Entry 5KF3 (X-ray diffraction, 2.20 A resolution); this record covers chain A.

Chain A:
Name: Hemolysin
Source organism: Proteus mirabilis
UniProtKB: P16466 (HLYA_PROMI); numbering as in UniProt (aligned over 30-265)
Amino-acid sequence (242 residues; row label = number of the first residue in the row):
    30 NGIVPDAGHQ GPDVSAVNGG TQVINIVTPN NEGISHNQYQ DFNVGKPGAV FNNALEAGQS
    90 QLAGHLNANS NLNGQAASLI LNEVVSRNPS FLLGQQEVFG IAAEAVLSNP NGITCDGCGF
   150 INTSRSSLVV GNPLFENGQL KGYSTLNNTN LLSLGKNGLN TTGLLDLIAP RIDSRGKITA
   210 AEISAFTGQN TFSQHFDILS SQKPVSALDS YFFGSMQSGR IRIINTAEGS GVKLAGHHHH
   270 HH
Not modelled in the structure: 264-271
Disulfides: Cys144-Cys147
Differences from the reference sequence: engineered mutation Ala134 (Tyr in P16466); expression tag (266-271)
From the paper describing this entry:
  - self-association interface (contacts with another copy of this molecule): Met245, Ile250, Ile252, Val261, Leu263
  - mutagenesis - F241K: decreased stability (citing earlier work)

Overview:
From the paper: F241K reduces stability; a self-association interface involving Met245, Ile250 and Ile252
among others.
Chain A is Hemolysin (Proteus mirabilis); the structure, Truncated hemolysin A from P. mirabilis Y134A at 2.2
Angstroms resolution, was determined by X-ray diffraction, deposited together with 5KEH, 5KKD, 5SZ8 and 4W8Q.
